5E2S - chain A; structure by X-ray diffraction, 1.50 A resolution.

# Chain A
Name: Carbonic anhydrase 2
Source organism: Homo sapiens
Notes: EC 4.2.1.1
Reference sequence: P00918 (CAH2_HUMAN); the author numbering skips numbers that UniProt does not, so the offset changes along the chain: 3-125 = UniProt 3-125; 127-261 = UniProt 126-260
Chain sequence (258 residues; row label = number of the first residue in the row; note: 1 number in that range is skipped by the numbering (no residue carries it; nothing is unmodelled there)):
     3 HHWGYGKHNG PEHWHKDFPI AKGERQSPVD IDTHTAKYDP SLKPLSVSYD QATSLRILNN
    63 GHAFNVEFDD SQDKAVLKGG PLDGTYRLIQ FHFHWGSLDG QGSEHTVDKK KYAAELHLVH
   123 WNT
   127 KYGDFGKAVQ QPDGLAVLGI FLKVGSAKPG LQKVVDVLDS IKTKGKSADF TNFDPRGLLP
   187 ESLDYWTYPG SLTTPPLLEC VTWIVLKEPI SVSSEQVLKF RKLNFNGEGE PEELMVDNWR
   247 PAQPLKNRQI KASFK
Curated features (UniProtKB/Swiss-Prot):
  - active site: His64 (Proton donor/acceptor)
  - binding site (Zn(2+)): His94, His96, His119
  - binding site (substrate): Thr199, Thr200
  - site: Tyr7 (Fine-tunes the proton-transfer properties of H-64), Asn62 (Fine-tunes the proton-transfer properties of H-64), Asn67 (Fine-tunes the proton-transfer properties of H-64), Gln92 (Involved in the binding of some activators, including histamine and L-histidine)
  - modified residue (Phosphoserine): Ser166, Ser173
Bound ions: Zn2+: His94, His96, His119 (together with 2'-(propan-2-yl)biphenyl-4-sulfonamide)
Small-molecule neighbours: 2'-(propan-2-yl)biphenyl-4-sulfonamide (5CX): Gln92, His94, His96, Glu106, His119, Val121, Phe131, Val143, Ser197, Leu198, Thr199, Thr200, Pro201, Pro202, Trp209
Reported in the primary citation:
  - binding site for 2'-(propan-2-yl)biphenyl-4-sulfonamide: Val121, Phe131, Thr199
  - Zn2+ coordination: His96

# Overview
Chain A binds 2'-(propan-2-yl)biphenyl-4-sulfonamide. His94, His96 and His119 form the Zn2+ site. From
UniProt: active-site residue His64, 3 Zn2+-binding residues and substrate-binding residues Thr199 and Thr200.
The paper reports a binding site for 2'-(propan-2-yl)biphenyl-4-sulfonamide at Val121, Phe131 and Thr199; Zn2+
coordination by His96.
Chain A is Carbonic anhydrase 2 (Homo sapiens); the structure, Crystal structure of human carbonic anhydrase
II in complex with the 4-(2-iso-propylphenyl)benzenesulfonamide inhibitor, was determined by X-ray diffraction
(same publication as 5E28 and 5E2K).
